Entry 8XS1 (X-ray diffraction, 2.30 A resolution); this record covers chains H and A of the 3 polymer chains in the assembly.

== Chain H ==
Name: Heavy chain fragment (Fd) chain of anti-osteocalcin antibody KTM219
From: Mus musculus
Notes: antibody fragment or engineered binder
Sequence (249 residues; each row starts with the number of its first residue; note: 1 number in that range is skipped by the numbering (no residue carries it; nothing is unmodelled there); a row labelled like 82A-82C holds insertion residues (82A, then the next letters in order); numbers below 1 keep their minus sign (Met-3 is residue -3)):
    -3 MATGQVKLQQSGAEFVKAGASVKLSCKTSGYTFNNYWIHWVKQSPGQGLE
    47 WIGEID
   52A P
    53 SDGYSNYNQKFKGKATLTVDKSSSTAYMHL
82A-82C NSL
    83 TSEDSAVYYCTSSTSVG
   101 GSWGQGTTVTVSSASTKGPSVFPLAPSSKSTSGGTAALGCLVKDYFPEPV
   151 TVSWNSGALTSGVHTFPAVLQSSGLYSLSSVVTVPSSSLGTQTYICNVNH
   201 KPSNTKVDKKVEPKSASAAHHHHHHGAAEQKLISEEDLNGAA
Disordered / not traced: -3 to 2, 214-242
Disulfide bonds: Cys22-Cys92, Cys140-Cys196
What the authors report for this chain:
  - conformationally variable residues (loop rearrangement, side-chain flip): Phe29, Trp33
  - contacts within the chain: Phe29-Pro52A (hydrophobic contact), Phe29-Val71 (hydrophobic contact), Phe29-Ser76 (hydrophobic contact), Phe29-Ala78 (hydrophobic contact)

== Chain A ==
Name: Osteocalcin
Notes: fragment: C-terminal peptide (43-49) antigen
UniProt: P02818 (OSTCN_HUMAN); residues 43-49 here correspond to UniProt positions 94-100 (UniProt number = residue number + 51)
Sequence (7 residues; each row starts with the number of its first residue):
    43 RRFYGPV

== Chain H / chain A interface ==
Contacting residue pairs - 19 pairs, chain H then chain A:
  Trp33(H) - Arg43(A)
  Trp33(H) - Phe45(A)  hydrophobic
  His35(H) - Phe45(A)
  Val37(H) - Val49(A)  hydrophobic
  Glu50(H) - Phe45(A)
  Asp52(H) - Arg43(A)  salt bridge
  Asp54(H) - Arg43(A)  salt bridge
  Tyr56(H) - Arg43(A)
  Thr93(H) - Val49(A)  hydrogen bond (side chain-backbone)
  Ser95(H) - Phe45(A)
  Ser95(H) - Pro48(A)  hydrogen bond (side chain-backbone)
  Ser95(H) - Val49(A)  hydrogen bond (side chain-backbone)
  Thr96(H) - Phe45(A)
  Thr96(H) - Tyr46(A)
  Thr96(H) - Pro48(A)
  Ser97(H) - Tyr46(A)
  Ser97(H) - Pro48(A)
  Gly99(H) - Pro48(A)
  Trp103(H) - Val49(A)  hydrogen bond (side chain-backbone)
Other interface residues (no listed pair), chain H (16 interface residues in all): Trp47, Asn58, Val98
Other interface residues (no listed pair), chain A (7 interface residues in all): Arg44, Gly47
The authors on this interface:
  - specific contacts: Asp52(H)-Arg43(A) (salt bridge), Asp54(H)-Arg43(A) (salt bridge), Trp103(H)-Val49(A) (hydrogen bond)
  - epitope / paratope residues, chain H: Trp33(H), Asp52(H), Asp54(H), Trp103(H)
  - epitope / paratope residues, chain A: Arg43(A), Val49(A)

== In short ==
The interface between chain H and chain A involves 16 residues on one side and 7 on the other, with 4 hydrogen
bonds and 2 salt bridges. Among the polar pairs are Asp52(H)-Arg43(A), Asp54(H)-Arg43(A) and
Thr93(H)-Val49(A). The authors report salt bridges between Asp52(H) and Arg43(A) and Asp54(H) and Arg43(A); a
hydrogen bond between Trp103(H) and Val49(A). The paper reports epitope/paratope residues Trp33(H), Asp52(H)
and Arg43(A) among others; conformational variability at Phe29(H) and Trp33(H).
Chain H is Heavy chain fragment (Fd) chain of anti-osteocalcin antibody KTM219 (Mus musculus) and chain A is
Osteocalcin; the structure, Crystal structure of Fab fragment of anti-osteocalcin antibody KTM219 complexed
with C-terminal peptide antigen, was determined by X-ray diffraction (same publication as 8XS2).
